PDB entry 6HVS | X-ray diffraction, 3.10 A resolution | chains T and U of the 28 polymer chains in the assembly

Chain T:
Name: Probable proteasome subunit alpha type-7
From: Saccharomyces cerevisiae S288C
Notes: EC 3.4.25.1
Reference sequence: P21242 (PSA7_YEAST); residues -3 to 284 here correspond to UniProt positions 1-288 (UniProt number = residue number + 4)
Chain sequence (288 residues; numbered -3 to 284; the number before each row is that of its first residue; numbers below 1 keep their minus sign (Met-3 is residue -3)):
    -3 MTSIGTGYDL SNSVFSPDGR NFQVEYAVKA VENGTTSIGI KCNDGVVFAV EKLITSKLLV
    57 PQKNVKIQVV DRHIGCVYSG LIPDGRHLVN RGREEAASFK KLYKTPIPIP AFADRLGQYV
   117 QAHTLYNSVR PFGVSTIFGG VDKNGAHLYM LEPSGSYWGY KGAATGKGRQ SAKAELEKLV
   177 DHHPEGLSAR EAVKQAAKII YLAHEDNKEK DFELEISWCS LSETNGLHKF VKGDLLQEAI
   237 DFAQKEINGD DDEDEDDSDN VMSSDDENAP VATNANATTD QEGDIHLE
Disordered / not traced: -3 to 1, 245-284
Swiss-Prot annotation at these positions:
  - modified residue: Thr-2 (N-acetylthreonine)

Chain U:
Name: Proteasome subunit alpha type-1
From: Saccharomyces cerevisiae S288C
Notes: EC 3.4.25.1
Reference sequence: P21243 (PSA1_YEAST); residues -8 to 243 here correspond to UniProt positions 1-252 (UniProt number = residue number + 9)
Chain sequence (252 residues; numbered -8 to 243; the number before each row is that of its first residue; numbers below 1 keep their minus sign (Met-8 is residue -8)):
    -8 MSGAAAASAA GYDRHITIFS PEGRLYQVEY AFKATNQTNI NSLAVRGKDC TVVISQKKVP
    52 DKLLDPTTVS YIFCISRTIG MVVNGPIPDA RNAALRAKAE AAEFRYKYGY DMPCDVLAKR
   112 MANLSQIYTQ RAYMRPLGVI LTFVSVDEEL GPSIYKTDPA GYYVGYKATA TGPKQQEITT
   172 NLENHFKKSK IDHINEESWE KVVEFAITHM IDALGTEFSK NDLEVGVATK DKFFTLSAEN
   232 IEERLVAIAE QD
Disordered / not traced: -8 to 1, 243

Chain T / chain U interface:
Pairs across the interface (62; chain T residue first):
  Thr2(T) with His6(U)
  Gly3(T) with His6(U)
  Tyr4(T) with Arg5(U); His6(U); Tyr21(U)
  Ser9(T) with Arg126(U)
  Val10(T) with His6(U); Gln18(U)
  Phe11(T) with Gln18(U), hydrogen bond (backbone-side chain); Tyr21(U); Ala22(U), hydrophobic; Ala25(U), hydrophobic; Arg126(U); Pro127(U)
  Ser12(T) with Tyr21(U)
  Pro13(T) with Tyr21(U), hydrophobic; Lys24(U), hydrogen bond (backbone-side chain)
  Asp14(T) with Lys24(U)
  Gly15(T) with Tyr21(U); Ala25(U)
  Lys37(T) with Asp56(U), salt bridge
  Asp110(T) with Arg82(U)
  Gln114(T) with Arg82(U), hydrogen bond (side chain-backbone); Asn83(U); Leu86(U)
  Gln117(T) with Pro79(U); Asp80(U); Asn83(U), hydrogen bond; Arg126(U)
  Thr120(T) with Arg126(U), hydrogen bond (backbone-side chain)
  Leu121(T) with Asn83(U); Tyr124(U); Arg126(U)
  Tyr122(T) with Tyr124(U); Met125(U), hydrophobic
  Ser150(T) with Pro79(U)
  Gly151(T) with Pro79(U)
  Ser152(T) with Ile78(U); Pro79(U)
  Tyr153(T) with Arg82(U), hydrogen bond (backbone-side chain)
  Trp154(T) with Leu55(U), hydrophobic; Thr59(U); Val60(U), hydrophobic; Ser61(U); Tyr62(U); Ile78(U), hydrophobic; Arg82(U)
  Gly155(T) with Leu55(U); Asp56(U), hydrogen bond (backbone-backbone); Thr59(U), hydrogen bond (backbone-side chain)
  Tyr156(T) with Leu54(U); Leu55(U); Asp56(U)
  Lys157(T) with Lys53(U); Leu54(U), hydrogen bond (backbone-backbone)
  Gly158(T) with Leu54(U)
  Lys169(T) with Leu54(U)
  Leu172(T) with Leu54(U), hydrophobic
  Glu173(T) with Asp52(U); Lys53(U), salt bridge; Leu54(U)
  Asp177(T) with Lys53(U), salt bridge
Interface residues without a listed pair, chain T (32 interface residues in all): Tyr145, Val176
Interface residues without a listed pair, chain U (29 interface residues in all): Pro57, Leu128, Gly129

In short:
32 residues of chain T and 29 residues of chain U are in contact; the contacts include 9 hydrogen bonds and 3
salt bridges. Among the polar pairs are Lys37(T)-Asp56(U), Glu173(T)-Lys53(U) and Asp177(T)-Lys53(U).
Chain T is Probable proteasome subunit alpha type-7 and chain U is Proteasome subunit alpha type-1, both from
Saccharomyces cerevisiae S288C; the structure, Yeast 20S proteasome with human beta2i (1-53) in complex with
18, was determined by X-ray diffraction (same publication as 6HTB, 6HTC, 6HTD, 6HTP, 6HTR, 6HUB and 30 further
entries).
